PDB entry 1F7V | X-ray diffraction, 2.90 A resolution | chains B and A

[Chain B]
Molecule: Trna(arg)
Sequence (76 nucleotides; numbered 901 to 976; the number before each row is that of its first residue):
   901 UUCCUCGUGG CCCAAUGGUC ACGGCGUCUG GCUICGAACC AGAAGAUUXC AGGUUCAAGU
   961 CCUGGCGGGG AAGCCA
Unresolved in the structure: 974-976
Modified / non-standard residues: PSU (pseudouridine-5'-monophosphate) at position 901, 1MG (1N-methylguanosine-5'-monophosphate) at position 909, 2MG (2N-methylguanosine-5'-monophosphate) at position 910, H2U (5,6-dihydrouridine-5'-monophosphate) at position 916, H2U (5,6-dihydrouridine-5'-monophosphate) at position 919, M2G (N2-dimethylguanosine-5'-monophosphate) at position 926, PSU (pseudouridine-5'-monophosphate) at position 927, H2U (5,6-dihydrouridine-5'-monophosphate) at position 947, 5MC (5-methylcytidine-5'-monophosphate) at position 949, 5MU (5-methyluridine 5'-monophosphate) at position 954, PSU (pseudouridine-5'-monophosphate) at position 955, 1MA (6-hydro-1-methyladenosine-5'-monophosphate) at position 958

[Chain A]
Protein: Arginyl-tRNA synthetase
From: Saccharomyces cerevisiae
Notes: EC 6.1.1.19
UniProtKB: Q05506 (SYRC_YEAST); residues 1-607 here = UniProt positions 1-607
Sequence (607 residues; each row starts with the number of its first residue):
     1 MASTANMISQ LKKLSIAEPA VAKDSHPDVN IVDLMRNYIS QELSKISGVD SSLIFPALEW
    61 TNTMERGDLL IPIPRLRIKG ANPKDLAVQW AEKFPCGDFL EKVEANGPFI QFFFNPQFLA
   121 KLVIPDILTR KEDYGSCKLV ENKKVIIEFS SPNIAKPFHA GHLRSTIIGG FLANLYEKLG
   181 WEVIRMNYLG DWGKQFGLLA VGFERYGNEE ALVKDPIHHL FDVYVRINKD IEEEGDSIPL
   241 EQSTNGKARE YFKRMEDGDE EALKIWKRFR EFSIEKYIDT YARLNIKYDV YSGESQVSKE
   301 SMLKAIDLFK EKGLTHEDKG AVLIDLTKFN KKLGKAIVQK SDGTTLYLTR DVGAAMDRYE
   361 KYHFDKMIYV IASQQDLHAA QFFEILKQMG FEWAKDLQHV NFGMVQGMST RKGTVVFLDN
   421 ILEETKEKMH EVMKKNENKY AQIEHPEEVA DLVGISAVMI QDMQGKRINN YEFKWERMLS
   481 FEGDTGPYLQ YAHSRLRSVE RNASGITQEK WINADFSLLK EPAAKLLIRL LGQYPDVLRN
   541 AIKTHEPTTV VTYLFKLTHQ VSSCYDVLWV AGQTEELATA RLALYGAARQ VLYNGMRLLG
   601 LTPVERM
Unresolved in the structure: 1
UniProt features mapped onto this chain:
  - region (Interaction with tRNA): Glu59, Trp60, Asn106 to Gln111, Asp484 to Ser498
  - motif: Ser151 to His162 ('HIGH' region)
  - binding site (L-arginine): Glu148 to Asn153, His162, Tyr347, Asp351, Gln375
  - modified residue: Ala2 (N-acetylalanine), Ser15 (Phosphoserine)
From the paper describing this entry:
  - conformationally variable residues (side-chain flip): Tyr347
  - contacts within the chain: Trp192-Tyr347 (hydrogen bond)
  - mutagenesis - G483S: abolished growth (citing earlier work)
  - specificity-determining residues: Gln111 (by similarity / conservation)

[Chain B / chain A interface]
Residue-residue contacts - 75 pairs, chain B then chain A:
  C903(B) - Lys332(A)  phosphate contact
  C904(B) - Lys332(A)  salt bridge to the phosphate
  U905(B) - Ile468(A)  sugar contact
  C913(B) - Gly465(A)  phosphate contact
  C913(B) - Asn469(A)  phosphate contact
  A914(B) - Gly465(A)  phosphate contact
  A914(B) - Lys466(A)  salt bridge to the phosphate
  A914(B) - Asn469(A)  hydrogen bond to the phosphate
  A915(B) - Lys466(A)  salt bridge to the phosphate
  H2U_916(B) - Glu59(A)  base contact
  H2U_916(B) - Trp60(A)  stacking on the base
  H2U_916(B) - Lys543(A)  base contact
  G918(B) - Glu59(A)  hydrogen bond to the sugar
  G918(B) - Pro72(A)  base contact
  G918(B) - Pro74(A)  base contact
  G918(B) - Arg75(A)  base contact
  G918(B) - Phe109(A)  sugar contact
  H2U_919(B) - Asn62(A)  phosphate contact
  H2U_919(B) - Arg66(A)  salt bridge to the phosphate
  H2U_919(B) - Leu70(A)  base contact
  H2U_919(B) - Asn106(A)  hydrogen bond to the base
  H2U_919(B) - Phe109(A)  stacking on the base
  H2U_919(B) - Gln111(A)  hydrogen bond to the base
  C920(B) - Arg66(A)  base contact
  C920(B) - Asn106(A)  base contact
  C922(B) - Thr63(A)  sugar contact
  G923(B) - Asp484(A)  hydrogen bond to the sugar
  G923(B) - His559(A)  hydrogen bond to the sugar
  G924(B) - Gly483(A)  phosphate contact
  G924(B) - Asp484(A)  hydrogen bond to the sugar
  C925(B) - Gly483(A)  phosphate contact
  I934(B) - Trp569(A)  base contact
  C935(B) - Ser498(A)  sugar contact
  C935(B) - Val499(A)  sugar contact
  C935(B) - Asn502(A)  hydrogen bond to the base
  C935(B) - Tyr565(A)  hydrogen bond to the base
  C935(B) - Leu568(A)  hydrogen bond to the base
  C935(B) - Trp569(A)  sugar contact
  C935(B) - Val570(A)  hydrogen bond to the base
  C935(B) - Ala571(A)  hydrogen bond to the base
  G936(B) - Asn436(A)  base contact
  G936(B) - Lys439(A)  salt bridge to the phosphate
  G936(B) - Tyr491(A)  hydrogen bond to the sugar
  G936(B) - Ser494(A)  hydrogen bond to the base
  G936(B) - Arg495(A)  hydrogen bond to the sugar
  G936(B) - Ser498(A)  hydrogen bond to the phosphate
  G936(B) - Tyr565(A)  sugar contact
  G936(B) - Arg606(A)  base contact
  G936(B) - Met607(A)  hydrogen bond to the base
  A937(B) - Tyr491(A)  sugar contact
  A937(B) - Arg495(A)  salt bridge to the phosphate
  A937(B) - Tyr565(A)  phosphate contact
  A938(B) - Val432(A)  base contact
  A938(B) - Val453(A)  base contact
  A938(B) - Phe481(A)  base contact
  A938(B) - Pro487(A)  base contact
  A938(B) - Tyr491(A)  hydrogen bond to the phosphate
  A938(B) - Met607(A)  hydrogen bond to the base
  C939(B) - Glu482(A)  phosphate contact
  C939(B) - Gly483(A)  hydrogen bond to the phosphate
  C939(B) - Tyr488(A)  phosphate contact
  C939(B) - Arg495(A)  hydrogen bond to the sugar
  C940(B) - Tyr488(A)  hydrogen bond to the phosphate
  C940(B) - Ser562(A)  sugar contact
  C940(B) - Ser563(A)  phosphate contact
  C940(B) - Asp566(A)  sugar contact
  A941(B) - Ser563(A)  hydrogen bond to the phosphate
  C956(B) - Pro74(A)  base contact
  G969(B) - Gln406(A)  sugar contact
  G969(B) - Asn470(A)  sugar contact
  G970(B) - Gln374(A)  sugar contact
  G970(B) - Met404(A)  sugar contact
  A971(B) - Gln374(A)  sugar contact
  A971(B) - Leu377(A)  sugar contact
  A972(B) - Leu377(A)  sugar contact
Also at the interface, not in a pair above, chain B (29 interface residues in all): C906, C912
Also at the interface, not in a pair above, chain A (64 interface residues in all): Leu58, Gly107, Pro108, Ser373, Asp376, Met429, Met433, Gln464, Arg477, Thr548, Thr552, Lys556, Gln573, Tyr585

[Summary]
The interface between chain B and chain A involves 29 residues on one side and 64 on the other; the contacts
include 23 hydrogen bonds, 6 salt bridges and 2 aromatic stacking contacts. Among the polar pairs are
H2U_919(B)-Asn106(A), H2U_919(B)-Gln111(A) and C935(B)-Asn502(A). The paper reports that G483S of chain A
abolishes growth; the specificity determinant Gln111(A).
Chain B is Trna(arg) and chain A is Arginyl-tRNA synthetase (Saccharomyces cerevisiae); the structure, Crystal
structure of yeast arginyl-tRNA synthetase complexed with the trnaarg, was determined by X-ray diffraction,
deposited together with 1F7U.
